PDB entry 8DTO | electron microscopy, 3.57 A resolution | chains E and A of the 12 polymer chains in the assembly

[Chain E (and A)]
Molecule: CH848.3.D0949.10.17chim.6R.DS.SOSIP.664_N133D_N138T gp120
Organism: Human immunodeficiency virus 1
Notes: engineered mutation(s): N133D, N138T; chain A of this document is another copy of the same molecule, construct and numbering; everything in this record applies to it too
Chain sequence (487 residues; each row starts with the number of its first residue; note: 12 numbers in that range are skipped by the numbering (no residue carries them; nothing is unmodelled there)):
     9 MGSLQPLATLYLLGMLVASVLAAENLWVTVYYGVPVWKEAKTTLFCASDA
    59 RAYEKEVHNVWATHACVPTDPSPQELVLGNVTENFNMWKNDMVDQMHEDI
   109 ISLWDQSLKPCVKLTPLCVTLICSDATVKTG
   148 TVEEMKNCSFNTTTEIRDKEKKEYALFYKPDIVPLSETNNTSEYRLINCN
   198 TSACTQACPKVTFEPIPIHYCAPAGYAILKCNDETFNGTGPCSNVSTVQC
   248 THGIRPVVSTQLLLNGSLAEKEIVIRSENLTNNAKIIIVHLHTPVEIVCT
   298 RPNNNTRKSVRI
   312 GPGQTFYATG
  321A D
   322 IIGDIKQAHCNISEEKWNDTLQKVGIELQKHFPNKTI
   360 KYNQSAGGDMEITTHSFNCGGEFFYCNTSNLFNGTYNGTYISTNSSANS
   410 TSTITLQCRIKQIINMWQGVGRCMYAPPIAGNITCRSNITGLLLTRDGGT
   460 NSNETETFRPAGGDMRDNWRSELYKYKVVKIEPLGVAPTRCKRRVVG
Unresolved in the structure: 9-32, 505-506
Disulfides: Cys54-Cys74, Cys119-Cys205, Cys126-Cys196, Cys131-Cys155, Cys201-Cys432, Cys218-Cys247, Cys228-Cys239, Cys296-Cys331, Cys378-Cys444, Cys385-Cys417
Covalent attachments: N-acetylglucosamine (NAG) linked to Asn154, Asn158, Asn197, Asn234, Asn241, Asn276, Asn301, Asn339, Asn355, Asn362, Asn386, Asn392, Asn396, Asn441, Asn447; glycan linked to Asn332
Reported in the primary citation:
  - post-translational modification sites: Asn301, Asn332

[Interface between chain E and chain A]
Contacting residue pairs - 20 pairs, chain E then chain A:
  Pro124(E) - Arg164(A)  hydrogen bond (backbone-side chain)
  Cys126(E) - Glu162(A)  hydrogen bond (side chain-backbone)
  Cys126(E) - Arg164(A)  hydrogen bond (backbone-backbone)
  Val127(E) - Ile163(A)
  Val127(E) - Arg164(A)
  Val127(E) - Asp165(A)
  Thr128(E) - Ile163(A)
  Thr128(E) - Asp165(A)  hydrogen bond (backbone-side chain)
  Thr128(E) - Lys166(A)
  Asn158(E) - Arg164(A)
  Thr160(E) - Arg164(A)
  Glu167(E) - Arg164(A)  salt bridge
  Leu182(E) - Ile163(A)  hydrophobic
  Glu190(E) - Lys166(A)  salt bridge
  Arg192(E) - Ile163(A)
  Cys196(E) - Glu162(A)
  Cys196(E) - Pro313(A)
  Asn197(E) - Glu162(A)
  Asn197(E) - Arg308(A)
  Thr198(E) - Gly314(A)
Other interface residues (no listed pair), chain E (16 interface residues in all): Thr123, Ser199, Ala200

[Overview]
Chain E and chain A form an interface of 16 and 8 residues respectively, with 4 hydrogen bonds and 2 salt
bridges. Polar contacts include Glu167(E)-Arg164(A), Glu190(E)-Lys166(A) and Pro124(E)-Arg164(A).
N-acetylglucosamine is covalently linked to Asn154(E), Asn158(E), Asn197(E), Asn234(E), Asn241(E) and
Asn276(E) and 9 more. The paper reports modification sites Asn301(E) and Asn332(E).
Chain E and chain A are both CH848.3.D0949.10.17chim.6R.DS.SOSIP.664_N133D_N138T gp120 (Human immunodeficiency
virus 1); the structure, Vaccine elicited Antibody MU89 bound to CH848.D949.10.17_N133D_N138T.DS.SOSIP.664
HIV-1 Env trimer, was determined by electron microscopy, deposited together with 8DY6.
